PDB entry 7F02 | electron microscopy, 3.24 A resolution | chains C and F of the 6 polymer chains in the assembly

# Chain C
Molecule: Heme exporter protein C
From: Escherichia coli BL21(DE3)
UniProtKB: P0ABM1 (CCMC_ECOLI); residue numbers follow UniProt; this construct covers 1-245
Chain sequence (245 residues; each row starts with the number of its first residue):
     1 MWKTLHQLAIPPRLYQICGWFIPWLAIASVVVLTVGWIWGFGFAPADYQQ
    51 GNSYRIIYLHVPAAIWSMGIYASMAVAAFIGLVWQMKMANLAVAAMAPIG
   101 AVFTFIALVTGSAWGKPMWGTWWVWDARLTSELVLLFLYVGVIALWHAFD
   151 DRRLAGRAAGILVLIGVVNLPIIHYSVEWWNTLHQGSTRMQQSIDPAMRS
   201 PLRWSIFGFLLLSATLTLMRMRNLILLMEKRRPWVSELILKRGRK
Unresolved in the structure: 1-6, 238-245
Small-molecule neighbours: 1,2-Distearoyl-sn-glycerophosphoethanolamine (3PE): P98, A101, F105, I143, W146, H147, R152, R220

# Chain F
Molecule: Heme exporter protein B
From: Escherichia coli BL21(DE3)
UniProtKB: P0ABL8 (CCMB_ECOLI); residues 1-220 here = UniProt positions 1-220
Chain sequence (220 residues; row label = number of the first residue in the row):
     1 MMFWRIFRLELRVAFRHSAEIANPLWFFLIVITLFPLSIGPEPQLLARIA
    51 PGIIWVAALLSSLLALERLFRDDLQDGSLEQLMLLPLPLPAVVLAKVMAH
   101 WMVTGLPLLILSPLVAMLLGMDVYGWQVMALTLLLGTPTLGFLGAPGVAL
   151 TVGLKRGGVLLSILVLPLTIPLLIFATAAMDAASMHLPVDGYLAILGALL
   201 AGTATLSPFATAAALRISIQ

# How chain C and chain F interact
Contacting residue pairs (27):
  L138(C) - P167(F)  hydrophobic
  G141(C) - I163(F)
  A144(C) - L160(F)  hydrophobic
  L145(C) - L154(F)  hydrophobic
  L145(C) - L164(F)  hydrophobic
  A148(C) - L154(F)  hydrophobic
  F149(C) - L154(F)  hydrophobic
  L154(C) - I217(F)
  L154(C) - Q220(F)
  R157(C) - I217(F)
  R157(C) - Q220(F)  hydrogen bond
  A158(C) - L150(F)  hydrophobic
  L162(C) - L164(F)  hydrophobic
  I165(C) - P146(F)  hydrophobic
  I165(C) - L168(F)  hydrophobic
  N169(C) - L168(F)
  I172(C) - P171(F)  hydrophobic
  I173(C) - P167(F)
  I173(C) - P171(F)
  S176(C) - P171(F)
  S176(C) - I174(F)
  S176(C) - F175(F)
  W179(C) - F175(F)  hydrophobic
  W179(C) - A178(F)  hydrophobic
  W179(C) - Y192(F)  hydrophobic
  W180(C) - I174(F)  hydrophobic
  L183(C) - A178(F)  hydrophobic
Other interface residues (no listed pair), chain C (23 interface residues in all): F137, V140, I161, V177, H184
Other interface residues (no listed pair), chain F (20 interface residues in all): R48, I170, L199, A210, A213

# In short
The interface between chain C and chain F involves 23 residues on one side and 20 on the other; the contacts
include 1 hydrogen bond. The hydrogen-bonded pair is R157(C)-Q220(F). Ligands of chain C:
1,2-Distearoyl-sn-glycerophosphoethanolamine.
Chain C is Heme exporter protein C and chain F is Heme exporter protein B, both from Escherichia coli
BL21(DE3); the structure, Cytochrome c-type biogenesis protein CcmABCD from E. coli, was determined by
electron microscopy together with 7F03, 7F04, 7VFJ and 7VFP from the same study.
